Entry 2LOB (solution NMR); this record covers chains A and B.

[Chain A]
Protein: Golgi-associated PDZ and coiled-coil motif-containing protein
From: Homo sapiens
Notes: fragment: PDZ domain residues 286-370
Reference sequence: Q9HD26 (GOPC_HUMAN); residues 28-112 here correspond to UniProt positions 286-370 (UniProt number = residue number + 258)
Amino-acid sequence (112 residues; row label = number of the first residue in the row):
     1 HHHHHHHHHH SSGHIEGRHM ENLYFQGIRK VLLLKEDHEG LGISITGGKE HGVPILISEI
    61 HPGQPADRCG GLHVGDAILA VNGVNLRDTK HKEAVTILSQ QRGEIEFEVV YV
Not modelled in the structure: 1-26
Sequence notes: expression tag (1-27)

[Chain B]
Protein: Cystic fibrosis transmembrane conductance regulator
Notes: EC 3.6.3.49; fragment: PDZ-binding motif residues 1473-1480
Reference sequence: P13569 (CFTR_HUMAN); residues 113-120 here correspond to UniProt positions 1473-1480 (UniProt number = residue number + 1360)
Amino-acid sequence (8 residues; numbered 113 to 120; the number before each row is that of its first residue):
   113 EEVQDTRL
Swiss-Prot annotation at these positions:
  - motif: T118 to L120 (PDZ-binding)

[How chain A and chain B interact]
Contacting residue pairs (26; chain A residue first):
  G40(A) with L120(B)
  L41(A) with L120(B)
  G42(A) with L120(B)
  I43(A) with R119(B); L120(B)
  S44(A) with T118(B); R119(B)
  I45(A) with T118(B); L120(B)
  T46(A) with D117(B)
  G47(A) with D117(B)
  E50(A) with V115(B); Q116(B); D117(B)
  H51(A) with D117(B)
  E59(A) with R119(B)
  H61(A) with R119(B)
  T89(A) with Q116(B)
  K90(A) with Q116(B)
  H91(A) with Q116(B); D117(B); T118(B)
  K92(A) with V115(B); Q116(B)
  V95(A) with T118(B)
  L98(A) with L120(B)
Other interface residues (no listed pair), chain A (19 interface residues in all): E93

[Overview]
19 residues of chain A face 6 of chain B across their interface.
Here chain A is Golgi-associated PDZ and coiled-coil motif-containing protein (Homo sapiens) and chain B is
Cystic fibrosis transmembrane conductance regulator. Entry 2LOB (PDZ Domain of CAL (Cystic Fibrosis
Transmembrane Regulator-Associated Ligand)) was determined by solution NMR.
